PDB entry 2PI0 | X-ray diffraction, 2.31 A resolution | chains E and B of the 6 polymer chains in the assembly

Chain E:
Molecule: PRDIII-I region of human interferon-B promoter strand 1
Sequence (32 nucleotides; each row starts with the number of its first residue):
     2 CATAGGAAAA CTGAAAGGGA GAAGTGAAAG TG

Chain B:
Name: Interferon regulatory factor 3
From: Homo sapiens
Notes: fragment: IRF-3 DNA Binding Domain
UniProt: Q14653 (IRF3_HUMAN); residue numbers follow UniProt; this construct covers 1-113
Sequence (116 residues; each row starts with the number of its first residue; numbers below 1 keep their minus sign (Gly-2 is residue -2)):
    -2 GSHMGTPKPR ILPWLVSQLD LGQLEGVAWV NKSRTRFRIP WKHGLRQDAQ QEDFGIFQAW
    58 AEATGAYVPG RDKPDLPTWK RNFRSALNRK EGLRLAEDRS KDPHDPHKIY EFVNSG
Not modelled in the structure: -2 to 0, 113
Sequence notes: expression tag (-2 to 0)
UniProt features mapped onto this chain:
  - DNA-binding region: Lys5 to Asn111 (IRF tryptophan pentad repeat)
  - modified residue: Thr3 (Phosphothreonine), Ser14 (Phosphoserine), Thr75 (Phosphothreonine), Ser97 (Phosphoserine)
  - natural variant: Glu49 (deletion: Decreased IFNB induction upon Sendai virus infection)
  - mutagenesis: Lys77 to Arg78 (Abolishes nuclear localization), Arg86 to Lys87 (No effect on subcellular localization)

Chain E / chain B interface:
Contacting residue pairs (19; chain E residue first):
  DA9(E) with Leu42(B), base contact
  DA10(E) with Leu42(B), base contact
  DA11(E) with His40(B), phosphate contact; Gly41(B), hydrogen bond to the phosphate; Leu42(B), sugar contact; Pro74(B), phosphate contact
  DC12(E) with Lys39(B), phosphate contact; His40(B), phosphate contact; Gly41(B), hydrogen bond to the phosphate; Pro74(B), phosphate contact; Lys77(B), salt bridge to the phosphate
  DT13(E) with Trp38(B), hydrogen bond to the phosphate; Lys77(B), phosphate contact; Arg81(B), salt bridge to the phosphate; Lys105(B), salt bridge to the phosphate
  DG14(E) with Arg81(B), salt bridge to the phosphate; Asn85(B), hydrogen bond to the phosphate
  DA16(E) with Arg86(B), hydrogen bond to the base
  DA17(E) with Arg86(B), base contact
Other interface residues (no listed pair), chain B (13 interface residues in all): Arg78, Ser82

In short:
8 residues of chain E and 13 residues of chain B are in contact; the contacts include 5 hydrogen bonds and 4
salt bridges. Polar pairs include DA16(E)-Arg86(B), DA11(E)-Gly41(B) and DC12(E)-Gly41(B). UniProt lists a
DNA-binding region and 4 mutagenesis sites on chain B.
Here chain E is PRDIII-I region of human interferon-B promoter strand 1 and chain B is Interferon regulatory
factor 3 (Homo sapiens). Entry 2PI0 (Crystal Structure of IRF-3 bound to the PRDIII-I regulatory element of
the human interferon-B enhancer) was determined by X-ray diffraction.
